5VHF - chains Y and e of the 19 polymer chains in the assembly; structure by electron microscopy, 5.70 A resolution (low resolution: residue-level contacts below are approximate; hydrogen-bond / salt-bridge calls are withheld).

# Chain Y
Molecule: 26S proteasome non-ATPase regulatory subunit 6
Organism: Homo sapiens
UniProtKB: Q15008 (PSMD6_HUMAN); residue numbers follow UniProt; this construct covers 12-389
Amino-acid sequence (378 residues; each row starts with the number of its first residue):
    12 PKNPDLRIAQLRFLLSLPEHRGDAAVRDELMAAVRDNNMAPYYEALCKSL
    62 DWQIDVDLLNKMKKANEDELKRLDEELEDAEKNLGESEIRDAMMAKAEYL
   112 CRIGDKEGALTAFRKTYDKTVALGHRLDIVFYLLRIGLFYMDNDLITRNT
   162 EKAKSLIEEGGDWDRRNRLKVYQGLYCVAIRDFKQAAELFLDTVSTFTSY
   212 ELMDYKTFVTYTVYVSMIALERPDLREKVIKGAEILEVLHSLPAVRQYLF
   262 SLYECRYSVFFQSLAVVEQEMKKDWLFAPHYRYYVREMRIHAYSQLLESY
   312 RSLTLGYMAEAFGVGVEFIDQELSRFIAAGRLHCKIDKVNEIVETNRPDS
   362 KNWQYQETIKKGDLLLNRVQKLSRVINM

# Chain e
Molecule: 26S proteasome complex subunit SEM1
Organism: Homo sapiens
UniProtKB: P60896 (SEM1_HUMAN); numbering as in UniProt (aligned over 1-70)
Amino-acid sequence (70 residues; row label = number of the first residue in the row):
     1 MSEKKQPVDLGLLEEDDEFEEFPAEDWAGLDEDEDAHVWEDNWDDDNVED
    51 DFSNQLRAELEKHGYKMETS

# Chain Y / chain e interface
Contacting residue pairs - 36 pairs, chain Y then chain e:
  Met152(Y) - Glu32(e)
  Met152(Y) - Asp33(e)
  Asn154(Y) - Asp35(e)
  Asn154(Y) - Ala36(e)
  Ala190(Y) - His37(e)
  Ile191(Y) - Ala36(e)
  Ile191(Y) - His37(e)
  Arg192(Y) - His37(e)
  Arg192(Y) - Val38(e)
  Arg192(Y) - Asp41(e)
  Arg192(Y) - Asn42(e)
  Phe272(Y) - Met67(e)
  Gln273(Y) - Met67(e)
  Leu275(Y) - Leu60(e)
  Glu279(Y) - Ala58(e)
  Glu279(Y) - Leu60(e)
  Gln280(Y) - Glu61(e)
  His291(Y) - His37(e)
  Tyr292(Y) - Arg57(e)
  Arg293(Y) - Asp45(e)
  Arg293(Y) - Val48(e)
  Arg293(Y) - Glu49(e)
  Arg293(Y) - Phe52(e)
  Arg293(Y) - Arg57(e)
  Tyr294(Y) - Asp41(e)
  Val296(Y) - Leu60(e)
  Arg297(Y) - Asp44(e)
  Arg297(Y) - Asp45(e)
  Arg297(Y) - Val48(e)
  Gly324(Y) - Met67(e)
  Val325(Y) - His63(e)
  Glu328(Y) - Ser70(e)
  Phe329(Y) - Glu59(e)
  Phe329(Y) - His63(e)
  Phe329(Y) - Lys66(e)
  Arg336(Y) - Phe52(e)
Also at the interface, not in a pair above, chain Y (24 interface residues in all): Lys283, Pro290, Gly326

# Summary
24 residues of chain Y face 22 of chain e across their interface.
Here chain Y is 26S proteasome non-ATPase regulatory subunit 6 and chain e is 26S proteasome complex subunit
SEM1, both from Homo sapiens. Entry 5VHF (Conformational Landscape of the p28-Bound Human Proteasome
Regulatory Particle) was determined by electron microscopy, deposited together with 5VGZ, 5VHH, 5VHI, 5VHJ,
5VHM, 5VHN and 5 further entries.
